PDB entry 5LEO | X-ray diffraction, 1.60 A resolution | chains A and H

== Chain A ==
Protein: Lysostaphin
Notes: EC 3.4.24.75; fragment: SH3b domain
UniProtKB: P10547 (LSTP_STASI); residue numbers follow UniProt; this construct covers 401-493
Sequence (94 residues; numbered 400 to 493; the number before each row is that of its first residue):
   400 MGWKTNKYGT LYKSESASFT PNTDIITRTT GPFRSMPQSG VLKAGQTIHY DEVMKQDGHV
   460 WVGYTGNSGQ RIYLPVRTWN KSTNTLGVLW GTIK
Not modelled in the structure: 400
Differences from the reference sequence: expression tag (400)

== Chain H ==
Protein: Gly-gly-gly-gly-gly
Sequence (5 residues; each row starts with the number of its first residue):
     1 GGGGG

== How chain A and chain H interact ==
Contacting residue pairs - 20 pairs, chain A then chain H:
  Asn405(A) - Gly1(H)  hydrogen bond (side chain-backbone)
  Asn405(A) - Gly2(H)
  Asn405(A) - Gly3(H)  hydrogen bond (side chain-backbone)
  Tyr407(A) - Gly4(H)
  Tyr407(A) - Gly5(H)
  Thr409(A) - Gly2(H)
  Tyr411(A) - Gly1(H)  hydrogen bond (side chain-backbone)
  Tyr411(A) - Gly2(H)
  Thr429(A) - Gly3(H)
  Thr429(A) - Gly4(H)  hydrogen bond (backbone-backbone)
  Gly430(A) - Gly4(H)
  Pro431(A) - Gly2(H)
  Pro431(A) - Gly4(H)
  Phe432(A) - Gly4(H)
  Phe432(A) - Gly5(H)
  Met435(A) - Gly5(H)
  Glu451(A) - Gly1(H)
  Glu451(A) - Gly2(H)  hydrogen bond (side chain-backbone)
  Met453(A) - Gly2(H)
  Tyr472(A) - Gly3(H)

== Overview ==
The interface between chain A and chain H involves 12 residues on one side and 5 on the other, with 5 hydrogen
bonds. Polar pairs include Asn405(A)-Gly1(H), Asn405(A)-Gly3(H) and Tyr411(A)-Gly1(H).
Chain A is Lysostaphin and chain H is Gly-gly-gly-gly-gly; the structure, Complex structure of lysostaphin
SH3b domain with peptidoglycan fragment, was determined by X-ray diffraction.
